9KAK - chains E and T of the 8 polymer chains in the assembly; structure by electron microscopy, 3.10 A resolution.

[Chain E]
Name: Large T antigen
Source organism: Betapolyomavirus macacae
Notes: EC 5.6.2.4
UniProt: P03070 (LT_SV40); numbering as in UniProt (aligned over 266-627)
Amino-acid sequence (362 residues; each row starts with the number of its first residue):
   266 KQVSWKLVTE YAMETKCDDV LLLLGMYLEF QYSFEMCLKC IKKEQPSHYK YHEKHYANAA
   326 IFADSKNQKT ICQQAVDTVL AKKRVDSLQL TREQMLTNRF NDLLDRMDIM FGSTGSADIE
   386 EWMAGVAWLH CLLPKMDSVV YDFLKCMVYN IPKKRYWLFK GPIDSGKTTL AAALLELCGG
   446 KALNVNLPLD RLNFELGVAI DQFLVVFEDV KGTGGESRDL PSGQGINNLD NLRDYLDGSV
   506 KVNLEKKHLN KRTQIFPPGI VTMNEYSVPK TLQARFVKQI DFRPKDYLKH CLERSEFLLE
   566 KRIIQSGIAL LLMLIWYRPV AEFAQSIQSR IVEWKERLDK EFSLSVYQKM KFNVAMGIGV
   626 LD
Bound ions: Mg2+: Thr433 (together with AMP-PNP)
Small-molecule neighbours:
  - AMP-PNP, molecule 1: Trp393, Leu397, Pro427, Ile428, Asp429, Ser430, Gly431, Lys432, Thr433, Thr434, Asn529, Arg548, Pro549, Lys550, Leu553, Leu557, Leu564, Ile569
  - AMP-PNP, molecule 2: Lys418, Arg498, Asp499
From the paper describing this entry:
  - binding site for the 15-nt DNA strand (chain T): Arg456, Lys512, His513
  - binding site for AMP-PNP: Lys418, Arg540

[Chain T]
Molecule: 15-nt DNA strand
Sequence (15 nucleotides; row label = number of the first residue in the row; numbers below 1 keep their minus sign (DT-8 is residue -8)):
    -8 TTTTTTTTTT TTTTT

[How chain E and chain T interact]
Contacting residue pairs (8):
  Gln338(E) - DT-1(T)  phosphate contact
  Phe459(E) - DT5(T)  phosphate contact
  Phe459(E) - DT6(T)  phosphate contact
  Lys512(E) - DT5(T)  phosphate contact
  Lys512(E) - DT6(T)  salt bridge to the phosphate
  His513(E) - DT3(T)  base contact
  His513(E) - DT4(T)  hydrogen bond to the base
  His513(E) - DT5(T)  hydrogen bond to the phosphate
Other interface residues (no listed pair), chain E (5 interface residues in all): Lys334

[Summary]
The chain E/chain T interface involves 5 residues from each chain, with 2 hydrogen bonds and 1 salt bridge.
Among the polar pairs are His513(E)-DT4(T), His513(E)-DT5(T) and Lys512(E)-DT6(T). The paper reports a binding
site for the 15-nt DNA strand (chain T) at Arg456(E), Lys512(E) and His513(E); a binding site for AMP-PNP at
Lys418(E) and Arg540(E).
Here chain E is Large T antigen (Betapolyomavirus macacae) and chain T is a 15-nt DNA strand. Entry 9KAK
(CryoEM structure of LTag bound to SV40 AT half origin DNA) was determined by electron microscopy (same
publication as 9EVH, 9EVP, 9F3T, 9F3U, 9F5I, 9F73 and 14 further entries).
